Entry 6SES (X-ray diffraction, 2.00 A resolution); this record covers chains C and D of the 6 polymer chains in the assembly.

== Chain C ==
Protein: Tubulin alpha-1B chain
Source organism: Bos taurus
UniProtKB: P81947 (TBA1B_BOVIN); residue numbers follow UniProt; this construct covers 1-451
Amino-acid sequence (451 residues; row label = number of the first residue in the row):
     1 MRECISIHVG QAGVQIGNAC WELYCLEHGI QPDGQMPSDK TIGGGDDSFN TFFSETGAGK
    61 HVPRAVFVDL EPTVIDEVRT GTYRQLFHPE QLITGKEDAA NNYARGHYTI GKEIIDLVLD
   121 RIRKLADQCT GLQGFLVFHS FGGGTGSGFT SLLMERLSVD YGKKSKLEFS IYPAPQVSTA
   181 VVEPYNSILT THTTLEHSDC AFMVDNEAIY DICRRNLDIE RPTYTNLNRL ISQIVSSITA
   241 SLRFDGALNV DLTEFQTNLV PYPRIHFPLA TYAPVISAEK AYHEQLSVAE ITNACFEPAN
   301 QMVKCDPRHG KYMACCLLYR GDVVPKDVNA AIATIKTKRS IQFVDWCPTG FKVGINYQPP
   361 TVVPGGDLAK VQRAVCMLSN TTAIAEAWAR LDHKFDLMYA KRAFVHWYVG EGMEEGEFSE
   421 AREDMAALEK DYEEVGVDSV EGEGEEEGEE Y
Not modelled in the structure: 441-451
Residues lining bound ligands: GTP (guanosine-5'-triphosphate): Gly10, Gln11, Ala12, Gln15, Ile16, Asp69, Asp98, Ala99, Ala100, Asn101, Asn102, Ser140, Gly142, Gly143, Gly144, Thr145, Gly146, Ile171, Pro173, Val177, Ser178, Thr179, Glu183, Asn206, Tyr224, Leu227, Asn228, Ile231

== Chain D ==
Protein: Tubulin beta-2B chain
Source organism: Bos taurus
UniProtKB: Q6B856 (TBB2B_BOVIN); the author numbering skips numbers that UniProt does not, so the offset changes along the chain: 1-42 = UniProt 1-42; 45-360 = UniProt 43-358; 369-455 = UniProt 359-445
Amino-acid sequence (445 residues; each row starts with the number of its first residue; note: 10 numbers in that range are skipped by the numbering (no residue carries them; nothing is unmodelled there)):
     1 MREIVHIQAG QCGNQIGAKF WEVISDEHGI DPTGSYHGDS DL
    45 QLERINVYYN EATGNKYVPR AILVDLEPGT MDSVRSGPFG QIFRPDNFVF GQSGAGNNWA
   105 KGHYTEGAEL VDSVLDVVRK ESESCDCLQG FQLTHSLGGG TGSGMGTLLI SKIREEYPDR
   165 IMNTFSVMPS PKVSDTVVEP YNATLSVHQL VENTDETYCI DNEALYDICF RTLKLTTPTY
   225 GDLNHLVSAT MSGVTTCLRF PGQLNADLRK LAVNMVPFPR LHFFMPGFAP LTSRGSQQYR
   285 ALTVPELTQQ MFDSKNMMAA CDPRHGRYLT VAAIFRGRMS MKEVDEQMLN VQNKNSSYFV
   345 EWIPNNVKTA VCDIPP
   369 RGLKMSATFI GNSTAIQELF KRISEQFTAM FRRKAFLHWY TGEGMDEMEF TEAESNMNDL
   429 VSEYQQYQDA TADEQGEFEE EEGEDEA
Not modelled in the structure: 279-285, 442-455
Metal / ion sites: Mg2+: Gln11 (together with GDP)
Residues lining bound ligands:
  - GDP (guanosine-5'-diphosphate): Gly10, Gln11, Cys12, Gln15, Ile16, Ala99, Asn101, Ser140, Gly142, Gly143, Gly144, Thr145, Gly146, Ser147, Val171, Pro173, Val177, Ser178, Glu183, Asn206, Leu209, Tyr224, Leu227, Asn228
  - L95 ([(3Z,5S,6S,7S,8R,9S,11Z,13S,14S,15S,16Z,18S)-5,7,9,11,13,15-hexamethyl-19-[(2S,3R)-3-methyl-6-oxidanylidene-oxan-2-yl]-8,14,18-tris(oxidanyl)nonadeca-3,11,16-trien-6-yl] carbamate): Cys213, Leu217, Leu219, Asp226, His229, Leu230, Ala233, Pro274, Leu275, Thr276, Ser277, Arg278, Arg369, Gly370, Leu371
Curated features (UniProtKB/Swiss-Prot):
  - motif: Met1 to Ile4 (MREI motif)
  - binding site (GTP): Gln11, Glu71, Ser140, Gly144, Thr145, Gly146, Asn206, Asn228
  - binding site (Mg(2+)): Glu71
  - modified residue: Ser40 (Phosphoserine), Thr57 (Phosphothreonine), Lys60 (N6-acetyllysine), Ser174 (Phosphoserine), Thr287 (Phosphothreonine), Thr292 (Phosphothreonine), Arg320 (Omega-N-methylarginine), Glu448 (5-glutamyl polyglutamate)
  - cross-link (Glycyl lysine isopeptide (Lys-Gly)): Lys60 (interchain with G-Cter in ubiquitin), Lys326 (interchain with G-Cter in ubiquitin)
What the authors report for this chain:
  - binding site for L95: Arg278, Arg369

== Chain C / chain D interface ==
Residue-residue contacts (56; chain C residue first):
  Gln11(C) - Gln247(D)  hydrogen bond
  Thr73(C) - Met1(D)
  Lys96(C) - Asp130(D)  salt bridge
  Lys96(C) - Cys131(D)
  Glu97(C) - Arg2(D)  salt bridge
  Glu97(C) - Cys131(D)
  Glu97(C) - Arg164(D)  salt bridge
  Asp98(C) - Lys254(D)  salt bridge
  Ala100(C) - Arg253(D)
  Ala100(C) - Lys254(D)
  Ala100(C) - Val257(D)
  Asn101(C) - Lys254(D)
  Arg105(C) - Arg253(D)
  Pro175(C) - Asn349(D)
  Ser178(C) - Lys352(D)  hydrogen bond
  Thr179(C) - Gln247(D)
  Thr179(C) - Leu248(D)
  Thr179(C) - Asn258(D)  hydrogen bond (backbone-side chain)
  Ala180(C) - Asn258(D)
  Val181(C) - Asn258(D)  hydrogen bond (backbone-side chain)
  Val181(C) - Ile347(D)  hydrophobic
  Val181(C) - Pro348(D)
  Val181(C) - Asn349(D)
  Val181(C) - Lys352(D)
  Glu220(C) - Lys326(D)
  Arg221(C) - Met325(D)
  Arg221(C) - Asp329(D)  salt bridge
  Tyr224(C) - Gln247(D)
  Lys394(C) - Pro348(D)
  Lys394(C) - Asn349(D)  hydrogen bond
  Leu397(C) - Glu345(D)
  Leu397(C) - Trp346(D)
  Leu397(C) - Pro348(D)  hydrophobic
  Leu397(C) - Ala440(D)  hydrophobic
  Met398(C) - Trp346(D)  hydrogen bond (backbone-backbone)
  Met398(C) - Pro348(D)
  Lys401(C) - Phe262(D)
  Lys401(C) - Trp346(D)
  Lys401(C) - Ala438(D)
  Lys401(C) - Thr439(D)  hydrogen bond (side chain-backbone)
  Arg402(C) - Phe262(D)
  Ala403(C) - Pro261(D)
  Ala403(C) - Phe262(D)  hydrophobic
  Phe404(C) - Val257(D)
  Phe404(C) - Asn258(D)
  Phe404(C) - Val260(D)
  Phe404(C) - Pro261(D)  hydrogen bond (backbone-backbone)
  Phe404(C) - Thr314(D)
  Phe404(C) - Ile347(D)  hydrophobic
  His406(C) - Val260(D)  hydrogen bond (side chain-backbone)
  His406(C) - Pro261(D)
  His406(C) - Phe262(D)
  His406(C) - Pro263(D)
  Trp407(C) - Ala256(D)  hydrophobic
  Trp407(C) - Val257(D)
  Trp407(C) - Val260(D)  hydrogen bond (side chain-backbone)
Also at the interface, not in a pair above, chain C (28 interface residues in all): Val182, Tyr210, Glu411
Also at the interface, not in a pair above, chain D (31 interface residues in all): Asp251, Asn350

== Summary ==
Chain C and chain D form an interface of 28 and 31 residues respectively, with 10 hydrogen bonds and 5 salt
bridges. Polar contacts include Lys96(C)-Asp130(D), Glu97(C)-Arg2(D) and Glu97(C)-Arg164(D). Ligands of chain
C: GTP. Bound to chain D: GDP and compound L95. From the paper: a binding site for L95 at Arg278(D) and
Arg369(D).
Here chain C is Tubulin alpha-1B chain and chain D is Tubulin beta-2B chain, both from Bos taurus. Entry 6SES
(Tubulin-B2 complex) was determined by X-ray diffraction.
